2MAP - chains A and B; structure by solution NMR.

# Chain A
Protein: RNA polymerase sigma factor
From: Escherichia coli
UniProt: C9R146 (C9R146_ECOD1); residue numbers follow UniProt; this construct covers 1-92
Chain sequence (96 residues; each row starts with the number of its first residue):
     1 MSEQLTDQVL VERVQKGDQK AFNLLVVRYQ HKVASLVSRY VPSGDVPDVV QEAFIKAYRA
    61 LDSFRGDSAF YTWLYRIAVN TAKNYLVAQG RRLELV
Construct notes: expression tag (93-96)

# Chain B
Molecule: 7-nt DNA strand
Notes: fragment: part of the -10 element non template strand
Sequence (7 nucleotides; each row starts with the number of its first residue):
     1 TGTCAAA

# How chain A and chain B interact
Residue-residue contacts (27):
  Lys56(A) - DG2(B)  phosphate contact
  Lys56(A) - DT3(B)  base contact
  Ala60(A) - DT3(B)  base contact
  Ser63(A) - DC4(B)  base contact
  Phe64(A) - DC4(B)  base contact
  Arg65(A) - DT3(B)  phosphate contact
  Arg65(A) - DC4(B)  base contact
  Gly66(A) - DC4(B)  base contact
  Asp67(A) - DC4(B)  base contact
  Ser68(A) - DC4(B)  phosphate contact
  Ser68(A) - DA5(B)  sugar contact
  Ser68(A) - DA6(B)  phosphate contact
  Ala69(A) - DA6(B)  phosphate contact
  Tyr71(A) - DA7(B)  base contact
  Thr72(A) - DA5(B)  phosphate contact
  Thr72(A) - DA7(B)  base contact
  Trp73(A) - DT3(B)  sugar contact
  Trp73(A) - DC4(B)  base contact
  Tyr75(A) - DA7(B)  base contact
  Arg76(A) - DT3(B)  base contact
  Arg76(A) - DC4(B)  phosphate contact
  Arg76(A) - DA5(B)  phosphate contact
  Arg76(A) - DA7(B)  base contact
  Ile77(A) - DT3(B)  base contact
  Asn80(A) - DG2(B)  base contact
  Asn80(A) - DT3(B)  base contact
  Asn84(A) - DG2(B)  base contact
Other interface residues (no listed pair), chain A (18 interface residues in all): Lys32

# Summary
The interface between chain A and chain B involves 18 residues on one side and 6 on the other.
Chain A is RNA polymerase sigma factor (Escherichia coli) and chain B is a 7-nt DNA strand; the structure,
Solution structure of the complex formed by the region 2 of E. coli sigmaE and its ..., was determined by
solution NMR, deposited together with 4LUP.
